7T2A - chains A and B of the 3 polymer chains in the assembly; structure by X-ray diffraction, 3.04 A resolution.

# Chain A
Protein: HLA class II histocompatibility antigen, DP alpha 1 chain
From: Homo sapiens
Reference sequence: P20036 (DPA1_HUMAN); residues 1-181 here correspond to UniProt positions 32-212 (UniProt number = residue number + 31)
Sequence (181 residues; numbered 1 to 181; the number before each row is that of its first residue):
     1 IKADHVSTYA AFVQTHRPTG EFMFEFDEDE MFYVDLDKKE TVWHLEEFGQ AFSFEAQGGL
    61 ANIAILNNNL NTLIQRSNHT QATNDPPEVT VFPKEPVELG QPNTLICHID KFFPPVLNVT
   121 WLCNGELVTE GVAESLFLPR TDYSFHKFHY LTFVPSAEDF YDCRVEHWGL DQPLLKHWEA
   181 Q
Unresolved in the structure: 181
Disulfides: Cys107-Cys163
Covalent attachments: N-acetylglucosamine (NAG) linked to Asn118
Curated features (UniProtKB/Swiss-Prot):
  - region: Glu179 to Gln181 (Connecting peptide)
  - glycosylation (N-linked (GlcNAc...) asparagine): Asn78, Asn118

# Chain B
Protein: HLA class II histocompatibility antigen, DP beta 1 chain
From: Homo sapiens
Reference sequence: P04440 (DPB1_HUMAN); the author numbering skips numbers that UniProt does not, so the offset changes along the chain: 1-22 = UniProt 30-51; 25-190 = UniProt 52-217
Sequence (188 residues; numbered 1 to 190; 2 numbers in that range are skipped by the numbering (no residue carries them; nothing is unmodelled there); the number before each row is that of its first residue):
     1 RATPENYLFQ GRQECYAFNG TQ
    25 RFLERYIYNR EEFARFDSDV GEFRAVTELG RPAAEYWNSQ KDILEEKRAV PDRMCRHNYE
    85 LGGPMTLQRR VQPRVNVSPS KKGPLQHHNL LVCHVTDFYP GSIQVRWFLN GQEETAGVVS
   145 TNLIRNGDWT FQILVMLEMT PQQGDVYTCQ VEHTSLDSPV TVEWKA
Unresolved in the structure: 1-2, 105-112, 190
Disulfides: Cys15-Cys79, Cys117-Cys173
Covalent attachments: N-acetylglucosamine (NAG) linked to Asn19
Curated features (UniProtKB/Swiss-Prot):
  - region: Lys189, Ala190 (Connecting peptide)
  - glycosylation: Asn19 (N-linked (GlcNAc...) asparagine)

# Chain A / chain B interface
Pairs across the interface (119):
  Ile1(A) - Arg25(B)
  Lys2(A) - Phe18(B)
  Ala3(A) - Tyr16(B)  hydrophobic
  Ala3(A) - Ala17(B)
  Ala3(A) - Phe18(B)  hydrophobic
  Asp4(A) - Ala17(B)  hydrogen bond (backbone-backbone)
  Asp4(A) - Phe18(B)
  Asp4(A) - Asn19(B)
  His5(A) - Cys15(B)
  His5(A) - Ala17(B)  hydrogen bond (backbone-backbone)
  His5(A) - Tyr83(B)
  Val6(A) - Cys15(B)
  Val6(A) - Tyr16(B)  hydrophobic
  Ser7(A) - Gln13(B)
  Ser7(A) - Glu14(B)
  Ser7(A) - Cys15(B)  hydrogen bond (backbone-backbone)
  Thr8(A) - Gln13(B)
  Thr8(A) - Glu14(B)
  Tyr9(A) - Gly11(B)
  Tyr9(A) - Arg12(B)
  Tyr9(A) - Gln13(B)  hydrogen bond (backbone-backbone)
  Tyr9(A) - Met78(B)  hydrophobic
  Ala10(A) - Gly11(B)
  Ala11(A) - Gln10(B)
  Ala11(A) - Gly11(B)  hydrogen bond (backbone-backbone)
  Phe12(A) - Leu8(B)  hydrophobic
  Phe12(A) - Phe9(B)
  Phe12(A) - Gln10(B)
  Val13(A) - Leu8(B)
  Val13(A) - Phe9(B)  hydrogen bond (backbone-backbone)
  Gln14(A) - Asn6(B)  hydrogen bond
  Gln14(A) - Tyr7(B)
  Gln14(A) - Leu8(B)
  Thr15(A) - Glu5(B)
  Thr15(A) - Asn6(B)  hydrogen bond (backbone-side chain)
  Thr15(A) - Tyr7(B)  hydrogen bond (side chain-backbone)
  His16(A) - Pro4(B)
  His16(A) - Glu5(B)  hydrogen bond (side chain-backbone)
  His16(A) - Asn6(B)  hydrogen bond (backbone-side chain)
  Phe26(A) - Thr90(B)
  Phe26(A) - Leu91(B)  hydrophobic
  Phe26(A) - Tyr123(B)
  Phe26(A) - Trp153(B)  hydrophobic
  Asp27(A) - Arg149(B)  hydrogen bond (backbone-side chain)
  Glu28(A) - Arg149(B)
  Asp29(A) - Tyr123(B)
  Asp29(A) - Arg149(B)  salt bridge
  Asp29(A) - Trp153(B)
  Glu30(A) - Trp153(B)  hydrogen bond (backbone-side chain)
  Met31(A) - Trp153(B)  hydrophobic
  His44(A) - Gly151(B)  hydrogen bond (side chain-backbone)
  His44(A) - Trp153(B)
  Leu45(A) - Arg93(B)
  Glu47(A) - Met89(B)
  Phe48(A) - Met89(B)  hydrophobic
  Phe48(A) - Trp153(B)  hydrophobic
  Ala51(A) - Met89(B)  hydrophobic
  Phe52(A) - Leu85(B)
  Phe52(A) - Gly86(B)
  Phe52(A) - Met89(B)  hydrophobic
  Leu66(A) - Phe9(B)  hydrophobic
  Asn69(A) - Phe9(B)
  Leu70(A) - Tyr7(B)
  Leu70(A) - Leu8(B)
  Leu70(A) - Phe9(B)  hydrophobic
  Leu70(A) - Tyr32(B)  hydrophobic
  Leu73(A) - Phe9(B)  hydrophobic
  Leu73(A) - Tyr32(B)  hydrophobic
  Leu73(A) - Phe37(B)  hydrophobic
  Leu73(A) - Leu53(B)  hydrophobic
  Ile74(A) - Tyr7(B)  hydrophobic
  Arg76(A) - Leu53(B)
  Ser77(A) - Tyr32(B)  hydrogen bond
  His79(A) - Tyr7(B)  hydrogen bond
  Thr80(A) - Tyr7(B)
  Thr80(A) - Tyr32(B)  hydrogen bond (backbone-side chain)
  Thr80(A) - Asn33(B)
  Gln81(A) - Thr3(B)
  Gln81(A) - Pro4(B)  hydrogen bond (side chain-backbone)
  Gln81(A) - Glu5(B)
  Gln81(A) - Asn6(B)
  Gln81(A) - Asn33(B)
  Ala82(A) - Asn33(B)
  Asn84(A) - Thr3(B)  hydrogen bond
  Asp85(A) - Arg34(B)  salt bridge
  Phe92(A) - Ile148(B)  hydrophobic
  Pro93(A) - Gln156(B)  hydrogen bond (backbone-side chain)
  Lys94(A) - Thr120(B)
  Lys94(A) - Asp121(B)  salt bridge
  Lys94(A) - Asp152(B)  salt bridge
  Lys94(A) - Thr154(B)  hydrogen bond
  Lys94(A) - Gln156(B)  hydrogen bond (backbone-side chain)
  Glu95(A) - Thr120(B)  hydrogen bond
  Glu95(A) - Asp121(B)
  Pro96(A) - His118(B)
  Pro96(A) - Thr120(B)
  Ile106(A) - Asn150(B)
  Phe113(A) - Leu8(B)  hydrophobic
  Phe113(A) - Asn33(B)
  Phe113(A) - Arg34(B)
  Pro114(A) - Asn6(B)
  Pro115(A) - Leu8(B)
  Pro139(A) - Arg12(B)
  Arg140(A) - Arg12(B)  hydrogen bond (backbone-side chain)
  Asp142(A) - Arg34(B)  salt bridge
  Tyr143(A) - Gln10(B)  hydrogen bond (backbone-side chain)
  Tyr143(A) - Arg12(B)
  Tyr143(A) - Arg29(B)
  Tyr143(A) - Ile31(B)  hydrophobic
  Tyr143(A) - Arg34(B)
  Tyr143(A) - Glu36(B)  hydrogen bond
  Ser144(A) - Arg34(B)
  Phe145(A) - Gln10(B)
  Phe148(A) - Arg149(B)
  Phe148(A) - Asn150(B)
  Tyr150(A) - Asn150(B)  hydrogen bond (side chain-backbone)
  Tyr150(A) - Gly151(B)
  Trp168(A) - Pro4(B)  hydrophobic
  Trp168(A) - Asn6(B)
Interface residues without a listed pair, chain A (60 interface residues in all): Glu98
Interface residues without a listed pair, chain B (51 interface residues in all): Leu27, Pro56, Asn82, Arg98, Asn100

# Summary
Chain A and chain B form an interface of 60 and 51 residues respectively; the contacts include 27 hydrogen
bonds and 5 salt bridges. Polar pairs include Asp29(A)-Arg149(B), Asp85(A)-Arg34(B) and Lys94(A)-Asp121(B).
N-acetylglucosamine is covalently linked to Asn118(A). Covalently linked N-acetylglucosamine: at Asn19(B).
Here chain A is HLA class II histocompatibility antigen, DP alpha 1 chain and chain B is HLA class II
histocompatibility antigen, DP beta 1 chain, both from Homo sapiens. Entry 7T2A (Crystal structure of HLA-DP4
in complex with Ply) was determined by X-ray diffraction, deposited together with 7T2B, 7T2C and 7T2D.
